PDB entry 6TYH | X-ray diffraction, 1.60 A resolution | chains K and L of the 12 polymer chains in the assembly

Chain K:
Name: Insulin A chain
Notes: fragment: add engineered mutation instead of expression tag
Reference sequence: P01308 (INS_HUMAN); residues 1-21 here correspond to UniProt positions 90-110 (UniProt number = residue number + 89)
Chain sequence (22 residues; numbered 1 to 22; the number before each row is that of its first residue):
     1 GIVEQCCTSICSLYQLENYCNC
Construct notes: engineered mutation C22
Disulfide bonds: C6-C11

Chain L:
Name: Insulin B chain
Reference sequence: P01308 (INS_HUMAN); residues 1-30 here correspond to UniProt positions 25-54 (UniProt number = residue number + 24)
Chain sequence (30 residues; numbered 1 to 30; the number before each row is that of its first residue):
     1 FVNQHLCGSHLVEALYLVCGECGFFYTPKT
Disordered / not traced: 30
Construct notes: engineered mutation C22 (Arg46 in P01308)

How chain K and chain L interact:
Pairs across the interface - 26 pairs, chain K then chain L:
  I2(K) - L11(L)  hydrophobic
  I2(K) - L15(L)  hydrophobic
  I2(K) - Y26(L)  hydrophobic
  V3(K) - Q4(L)
  V3(K) - Y26(L)
  E4(K) - K29(L)
  C6(K) - C7(L)
  C6(K) - L11(L)  hydrophobic
  C7(K) - C7(L)  disulfide
  C7(K) - L11(L)  hydrophobic
  L13(K) - V18(L)  hydrophobic
  L16(K) - L11(L)  hydrophobic
  L16(K) - A14(L)  hydrophobic
  L16(K) - L15(L)
  E17(K) - V18(L)
  N18(K) - F25(L)
  Y19(K) - L15(L)  hydrophobic
  Y19(K) - F24(L)
  Y19(K) - F25(L)
  C20(K) - C19(L)  disulfide
  C20(K) - G23(L)
  C20(K) - F25(L)
  N21(K) - C22(L)
  N21(K) - G23(L)  hydrogen bond (backbone-backbone)
  N21(K) - F25(L)
  C22(K) - C22(L)  disulfide
Also at the interface, not in a pair above, chain L (14 interface residues in all): P28
Disulfides between the chains: C7(K)-C7(L), C20(K)-C19(L), C22(K)-C22(L)

Summary:
13 residues of chain K and 14 residues of chain L are in contact; the contacts include 3 disulfide bonds and 1
hydrogen bond. The hydrogen-bonded pair N21(K)-G23(L) is a backbone contact.
Chain K is Insulin A chain and chain L is Insulin B chain; the structure, Four-Disulfide Insulin Analog
A22/B22, was determined by X-ray diffraction.
